5U68 - chains A and C of the 6 polymer chains in the assembly; structure by X-ray diffraction, 3.08 A resolution.

== Chain A (and C) ==
Protein: Chimera protein of Fusion glycoprotein F0 and Envelope glycoprotein
Source organism: Human respiratory syncytial virus A (strain A2)
Notes: fragment: UNP P03420 residues 1-513, UNP M1E1E4 residues 1-28; chain C of this document is another copy of the same molecule, construct and numbering; everything in this record applies to it too
Reference sequence: chimeric construct of P03420, M1E1E4: residues 1-513 from P03420 (FUS_HRSVA) positions 1-513 (same numbers); residues 518-545 from M1E1E4 positions 1-28 (UniProt number = residue number - 517)
Sequence (562 residues; row label = number of the first residue in the row):
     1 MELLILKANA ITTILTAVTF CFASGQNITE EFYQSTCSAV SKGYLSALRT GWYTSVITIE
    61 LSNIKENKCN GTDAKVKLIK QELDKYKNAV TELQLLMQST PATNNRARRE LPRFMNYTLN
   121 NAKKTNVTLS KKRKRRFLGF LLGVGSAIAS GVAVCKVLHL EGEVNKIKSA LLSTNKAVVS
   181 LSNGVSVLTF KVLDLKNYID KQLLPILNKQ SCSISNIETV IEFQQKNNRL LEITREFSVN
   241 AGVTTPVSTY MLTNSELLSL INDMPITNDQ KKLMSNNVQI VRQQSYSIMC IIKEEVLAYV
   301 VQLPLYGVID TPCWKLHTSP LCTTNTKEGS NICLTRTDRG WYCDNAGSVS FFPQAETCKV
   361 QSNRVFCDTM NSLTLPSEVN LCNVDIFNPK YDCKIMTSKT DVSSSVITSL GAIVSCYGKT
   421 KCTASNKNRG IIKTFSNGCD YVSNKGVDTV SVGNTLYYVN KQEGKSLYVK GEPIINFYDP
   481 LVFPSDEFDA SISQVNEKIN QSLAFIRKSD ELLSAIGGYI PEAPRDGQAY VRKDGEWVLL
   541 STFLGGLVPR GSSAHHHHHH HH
Not modelled in the structure: 1-24, 100-136, 510-562
Disulfides: C37-C439, C69-C212, C155-C290, C313-C343, C322-C333, C358-C367, C382-C393, C416-C422
Differences from the reference sequence: conflict A102 (Pro in P03420), C155 (Ser in P03420), F190 (Ser in P03420), L207 (Val in P03420), C290 (Ser in P03420), V379 (Ile in P03420), V447 (Met in P03420); linker (514-517); expression tag (546-562)
UniProt features mapped onto this chain:
  - region: F137 to V157 (Fusion peptide)
  - site (Cleavage): R109, E110, R136, F137
  - glycosylation (N-linked (GlcNAc...) asparagine): N27, N70, N116, N120, N126, N500
What the authors report for this chain:
  - mutagenesis - D310A: abolished binding to 25P13
  - mutagenesis - G307R: decreased binding to 25P13
  - mutagenesis - D310A: abolished binding to MPE8

== Interface between chain A and chain C ==
Contacting residue pairs (67):
  F137(A) with F140(C)
  I217(A) with I217(C), hydrophobic
  E218(A) with A74(C); K75(C), salt bridge; L78(C)
  Q225(A) with E82(C); K85(C), hydrogen bond
  T249(A) with E92(C); R235(C)
  Y250(A) with R235(C)
  N254(A) with E92(C); L95(C)
  S275(A) with L95(C)
  N276(A) with Q98(C), hydrogen bond
  V278(A) with L95(C), hydrophobic
  Q279(A) with L96(C); S238(C); A241(C)
  R282(A) with S238(C)
  Q283(A) with V239(C), hydrogen bond (side chain-backbone); N240(C); A241(C)
  E328(A) with K390(C); D392(C)
  S362(A) with Q98(C); S99(C)
  K399(A) with Q494(C)
  T400(A) with K394(C)
  S404(A) with L142(C)
  S405(A) with G143(C); V144(C), hydrogen bond (backbone-backbone)
  V406(A) with V144(C)
  I407(A) with V144(C), hydrogen bond (backbone-backbone); G145(C)
  K427(A) with N183(C)
  N428(A) with N183(C)
  G453(A) with T374(C)
  N454(A) with N345(C); S348(C); S350(C), hydrogen bond; T369(C); T374(C)
  T455(A) with T369(C); S372(C); T374(C)
  L456(A) with T50(C); M370(C)
  Y457(A) with V144(C); M370(C), hydrophobic
  Y458(A) with W52(C), hydrogen bond (side chain-backbone); S146(C); A149(C); S150(C)
  V459(A) with A149(C)
  N460(A) with S146(C), hydrogen bond; A149(C)
  K461(A) with K156(C)
  Q462(A) with K156(C)
  S485(A) with Q494(C)
  D486(A) with E487(C); F488(C); D489(C); A490(C); Q494(C)
  F488(A) with F140(C), hydrophobic; F488(C), hydrophobic
  F505(A) with F505(C), hydrophobic
Also at the interface, not in a pair above, chain A (48 interface residues in all): I221, E222, P246, S248, S255, L258, I280, Q361, M396, V402, V452
Also at the interface, not in a pair above, chain C (54 interface residues in all): G51, Q81, N88, L141, A153, V185, Q224, E232, L373, L375

== In short ==
48 residues of chain A and 54 residues of chain C are in contact, with 8 hydrogen bonds and 1 salt bridge.
Polar contacts include E218(A)-K75(C), Q225(A)-K85(C) and N276(A)-Q98(C). From the paper: D310A of chain A
abolishes binding to 25P13; G307R of chain A reduces binding to 25P13.
Chain A and chain C are both Chimera protein of Fusion glycoprotein F0 and Envelope glycoprotein (Human
respiratory syncytial virus A (strain A2)); the structure, Structural basis for antibody cross-neutralization
of respiratory syncytial virus and human metapneumovirus, was determined by X-ray diffraction.
